5TMF - chains B and C of the 6 polymer chains in the assembly; structure by X-ray diffraction, 3.00 A resolution.

Chain B:
Molecule: DNA-directed RNA polymerase subunit alpha
Organism: Thermus thermophilus
Notes: EC 2.7.7.6
Reference sequence: Q9Z9H6 (RPOA_THETH); residue numbers follow UniProt; this construct covers 1-315
Chain sequence (315 residues; numbered 1 to 315; the number before each row is that of its first residue):
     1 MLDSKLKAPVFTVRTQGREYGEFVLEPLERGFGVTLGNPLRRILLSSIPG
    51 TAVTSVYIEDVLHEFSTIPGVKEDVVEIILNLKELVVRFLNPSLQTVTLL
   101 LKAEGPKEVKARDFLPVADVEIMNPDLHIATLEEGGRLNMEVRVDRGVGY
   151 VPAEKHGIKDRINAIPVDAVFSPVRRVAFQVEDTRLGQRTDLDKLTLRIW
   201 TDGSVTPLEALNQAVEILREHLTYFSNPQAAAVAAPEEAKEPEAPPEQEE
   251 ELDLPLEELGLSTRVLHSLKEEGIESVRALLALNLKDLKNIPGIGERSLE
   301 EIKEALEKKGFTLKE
Disordered / not traced: 239-315

Chain C:
Molecule: DNA-directed RNA polymerase subunit beta
Organism: Thermus thermophilus
Notes: EC 2.7.7.6
Reference sequence: Q8RQE9 (RPOB_THET8); residues 1-1119 here = UniProt positions 1-1119
Chain sequence (1119 residues; numbered 1 to 1119; the number before each row is that of its first residue):
     1 MEIKRFGRIREVIPLPPLTEIQVESYRRALQADVPPEKRENVGIQAAFRE
    51 TFPIEEEDKGKGGLVLDFLEYRLGEPPFPQDECREKDLTYQAPLYARLQL
   101 IHKDTGLIKEDEVFLGHIPLMTEDGSFIINGADRVIVSQIHRSPGVYFTP
   151 DPARPGRYIASIIPLPKRGPWIDLEVEPNGVVSMKVNKRKFPLVLLLRVL
   201 GYDQETLARELGAYGELVQGLMDESVFAMRPEEALIRLFTLLRPGDPPKR
   251 DKAVAYVYGLIADPRRYDLGEAGRYKAEEKLGIRLSGRTLARFEDGEFKD
   301 EVFLPTLRYLFALTAGVPGHEVDDIDHLGNRRIRTVGELMTDQFRVGLAR
   351 LARGVRERMLMGSEDSLTPAKLVNSRPLEAAIREFFSRSQLSQFKDETNP
   401 LSSLRHKRRISALGPGGLTRERAGFDVRDVHRTHYGRICPVETPEGANIG
   451 LITSLAAYARVDELGFIRTPYRRVVGGVVTDEVVYMTATEEDRYTIAQAN
   501 TPLEGNRIAAERVVARRKGEPVIVSPEEVEFMDVSPKQVFSVNTNLIPFL
   551 EHDDANRALMGSNMQTQAVPLIRAQAPVVMTGLEERVVRDSLAALYAEED
   601 GEVAKVDGNRIVVRYEDGRLVEYPLRRFYRSNQGTALDQRPRVVVGQRVR
   651 KGDLLADGPASENGFLALGQNVLVAIMPFDGYNFEDAIVISEELLKRDFY
   701 TSIHIERYEIEARDTKLGPERITRDIPHLSEAALRDLDEEGVVRIGAEVK
   751 PGDILVGRTSFKGESEPTPEERLLRSIFGEKARDVKDTSLRVPPGEGGIV
   801 VRTVRLRRGDPGVELKPGVREVVRVYVAQKRKLQVGDKLANRHGNKGVVA
   851 KILPVEDMPHLPDGTPVDVILNPLGVPSRMNLGQILETHLGLAGYFLGQR
   901 YISPIFDGAKEPEIKELLAQAFEVYFGKRKGEGFGVDKREVEVLRRAEKL
   951 GLVTPGKTPEEQLKELFLQGKVVLYDGRTGEPIEGPIVVGQMFIMKLYHM
  1001 VEDKMHARSTGPYSLITQQPLGGKAQFGGQRFGEMEVWALEAYGAAHTLQ
  1051 EMLTLKSDDIEGRNAAYEAIIKGEDVPEPSVPESFRVLVKELQALALDVQ
  1101 TLDEKDNPVDIFEGLASKR
Ligand contacts: NE6 (methyl [(1E,5R)-5-{(3S)-3-[(2E,4E)-2,5-dimethylocta-2,4-dienoyl]-2,4-dioxo-3,4-dihydro-2H-pyran-6-yl}hexylidene]carbamate): Phe1032, Gly1033, Glu1034, Val1037, Trp1038, Glu1041, Leu1053, Ser1084, Leu1088

Chain B / chain C interface:
Residue-residue contacts (7):
  Arg30(B) - Glu692(C)  salt bridge
  Arg30(B) - Pro854(C)
  Val34(B) - Arg978(C)
  Asn38(B) - Arg978(C)  hydrogen bond (side chain-backbone)
  Asn38(B) - Thr979(C)
  Arg42(B) - Glu981(C)  salt bridge
  Glu238(B) - Lys928(C)  salt bridge
Also at the interface, not in a pair above, chain B (6 interface residues in all): Ala234
Also at the interface, not in a pair above, chain C (9 interface residues in all): Glu856, Gly931, Glu932

Summary:
The interface between chain B and chain C involves 6 residues on one side and 9 on the other, with 1 hydrogen
bond and 3 salt bridges. Polar pairs include Arg30(B)-Glu692(C), Arg42(B)-Glu981(C) and Glu238(B)-Lys928(C).
Ligands of chain C: compound NE6.
Here chain B is DNA-directed RNA polymerase subunit alpha and chain C is DNA-directed RNA polymerase subunit
beta, both from Thermus thermophilus. Entry 5TMF (Re-refinement of thermus thermophilus RNA polymerase) was
determined by X-ray diffraction, deposited together with 5TMC.
